Entry 6KE2 (X-ray diffraction, 1.80 A resolution); this record covers chain A.

# Chain A
Name: Ferritin heavy chain
From: Homo sapiens
Notes: EC 1.16.3.1
Reference sequence: P02794 (FRIH_HUMAN); aligned to UniProt positions 1-181 over residues 1-181 (the alignment contains insertions or deletions, so no single offset holds)
Sequence (181 residues; numbered 1 to 181; the number before each row is that of its first residue):
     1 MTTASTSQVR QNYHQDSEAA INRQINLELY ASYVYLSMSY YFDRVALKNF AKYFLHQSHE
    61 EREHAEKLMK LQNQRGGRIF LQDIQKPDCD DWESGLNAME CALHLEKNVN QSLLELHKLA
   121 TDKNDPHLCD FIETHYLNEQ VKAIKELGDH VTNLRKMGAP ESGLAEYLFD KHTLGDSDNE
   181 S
Unresolved in the structure: 1-6, 176-181
Differences from the reference sequence: engineered mutation Gln85 (Lys87 in P02794)
Bound ions: Fe ion site 1: Glu28, Glu61, His64; Fe ion site 2: Gln57, Glu60; Mg2+ near Arg78 (its only coordinating residue here); Ca2+: Asp130, Glu133
Swiss-Prot annotation at these positions:
  - binding site (Fe cation): Glu28, Glu63
  - site: Arg23 (Essential for association with cargo receptor NCOA4)
  - modified residue: Met1 (N-acetylmethionine), Thr2 (N-acetylthreonine)

# Summary
The Fe ion site 1 is built by Glu28, Glu61 and His64. Gln57 and Glu60 coordinate Fe ion site 2. Curated
annotation (UniProt) lists Fe cation-binding residues Glu28 and Glu63.
Chain A is Ferritin heavy chain (Homo sapiens); the structure, ABloop reengineered Ferritin Nanocage, was
determined by X-ray diffraction (same publication as 6KE4).
